2KI6 - chains C and F of the 6 polymer chains in the assembly; structure by solution NMR.

[Chain C]
Name: Protein S100-A13
From: Homo sapiens
UniProt: Q99584 (S10AD_HUMAN); residue numbers follow UniProt; this construct covers 1-98
Amino-acid sequence (98 residues; each row starts with the number of its first residue):
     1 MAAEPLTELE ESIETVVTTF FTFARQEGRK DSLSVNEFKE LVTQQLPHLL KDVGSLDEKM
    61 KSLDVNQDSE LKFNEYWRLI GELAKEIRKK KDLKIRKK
Modified residues: Lys-97 (D-lysine; DLY); Lys-98 (D-lysine; DLY)
Curated features (UniProtKB/Swiss-Prot):
  - binding site (Ca(2+)): Ser-32, Glu-37, Asp-64, Asn-66, Asp-68, Glu-70, Glu-75
  - modified residue: Ser-32 (Phosphoserine)

[Chain F]
Name: Synaptotagmin-1
From: Homo sapiens
Notes: fragment: C2A domain
UniProt: P21579 (SYT1_HUMAN); residues 1-128 here correspond to UniProt positions 141-268 (UniProt number = residue number + 140)
Amino-acid sequence (128 residues; numbered 1 to 128; the number before each row is that of its first residue):
     1 EKLGKLQYSL DYDFQNNQLL VGIIQAAELP ALDMGGTSDP YVKVFLLPDK KKKFETKVHR
    61 KTLNPVFNEQ FTFKVPYSEL GGKTLVMAVY DFDRFSKHDI IGEFKVPMNT VDFGHVTEEW
   121 RDLQSAEK
Curated features (UniProtKB/Swiss-Prot):
  - binding site (Ca(2+)): Leu-32, Asp-33, Asp-39, Asp-91, Phe-92, Asp-93, Ser-96, Lys-97, Asp-99
  - modified residue: Tyr-90 (Phosphotyrosine), Ser-125 (Phosphoserine)

[How chain C and chain F interact]
Pairs across the interface (6):
  Met-1(C) with Lys-5(F); Trp-120(F)
  Glu-4(C) with Lys-5(F)
  Leu-6(C) with Glu-28(F)
  Thr-7(C) with Lys-2(F)
  Glu-10(C) with Lys-2(F)

[Summary]
5 residues of chain C face 4 of chain F across their interface. From UniProt: 7 Ca2+-binding residues on chain
C; 9 Ca2+-binding residues on chain F.
Chain C is Protein S100-A13 and chain F is Synaptotagmin-1, both from Homo sapiens; the structure, The
FGF1-S100A13-C2A hetero-hexameric complex structure: A component in the non-classical pathway for FGF1
secretion, was determined by solution NMR (same publication as 2KI4).
